9I1R - chains k and l of the 50 polymer chains in the assembly; structure by electron microscopy, 2.51 A resolution.

== Chain k ==
Protein: Phycobiliprotein ApcE
From: Chroococcidiopsis thermalis PCC 7203
Reference sequence: K9TUP3 (K9TUP3_CHRTP); residue numbers follow UniProt; this construct covers 1-780
Chain sequence (780 residues; each row starts with the number of its first residue):
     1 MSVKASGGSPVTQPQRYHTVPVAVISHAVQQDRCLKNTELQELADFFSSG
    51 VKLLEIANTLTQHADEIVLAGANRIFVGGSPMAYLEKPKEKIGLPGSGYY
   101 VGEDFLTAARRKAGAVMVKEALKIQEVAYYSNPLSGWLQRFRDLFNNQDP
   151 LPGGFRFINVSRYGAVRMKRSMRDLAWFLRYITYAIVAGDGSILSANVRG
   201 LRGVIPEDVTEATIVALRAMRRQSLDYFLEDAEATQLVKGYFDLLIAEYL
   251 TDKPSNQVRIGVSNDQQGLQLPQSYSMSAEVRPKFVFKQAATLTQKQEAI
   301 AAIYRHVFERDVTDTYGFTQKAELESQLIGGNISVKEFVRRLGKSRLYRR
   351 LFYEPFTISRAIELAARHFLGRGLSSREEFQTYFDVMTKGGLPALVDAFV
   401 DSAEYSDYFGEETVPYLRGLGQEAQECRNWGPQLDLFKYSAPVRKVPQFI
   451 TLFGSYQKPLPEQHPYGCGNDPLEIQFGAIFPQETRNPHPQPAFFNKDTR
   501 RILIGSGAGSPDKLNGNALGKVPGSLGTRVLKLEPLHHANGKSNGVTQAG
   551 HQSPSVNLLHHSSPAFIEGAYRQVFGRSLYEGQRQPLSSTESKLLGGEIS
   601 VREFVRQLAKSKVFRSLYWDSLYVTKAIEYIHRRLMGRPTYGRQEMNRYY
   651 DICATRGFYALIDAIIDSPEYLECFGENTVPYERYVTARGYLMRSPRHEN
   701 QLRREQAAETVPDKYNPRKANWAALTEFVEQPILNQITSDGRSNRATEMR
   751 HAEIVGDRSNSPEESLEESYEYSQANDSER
Disordered / not traced: 1, 111-148, 538-549, 706-709, 725-780
Small-molecule neighbours:
  - phycocyanobilin (CYC), molecule 1: Pro-14, Gln-267, Leu-269, Leu-271, Tyr-275, Leu-420, Glu-423, Ala-424, Gln-425, Glu-426, Cys-427, Trp-430
  - phycocyanobilin (CYC), molecule 2: Ile-75, Phe-76, Ile-158, Tyr-163, Arg-167, Arg-170, Ser-171, Arg-173, Asp-174, Leu-175, Trp-177, Phe-178, Tyr-181, Asn-197, Val-198, Leu-201, Val-204, Ile-205, Pro-206, Val-209, Thr-213
  - phycocyanobilin (CYC), molecule 3: Gly-93, Leu-94, Pro-95
  - phycocyanobilin (CYC), molecule 4: Glu-323, Ser-326, Gln-327, Ile-329, Gly-330
  - phycocyanobilin (CYC), molecule 5: Thr-357, Ile-358, Ser-359, Arg-377, Phe-380, Gln-381, Phe-384, Ile-450
  - phycocyanobilin (CYC), molecule 6: Tyr-466, Tyr-623, Val-624, Thr-625, Arg-643, Asn-647, Tyr-650
  - phycocyanobilin (CYC), molecule 7: Ile-475, Gln-476, Phe-477, Gly-478, Arg-577
  - phycocyanobilin (CYC), molecule 8: Ile-502, Leu-503, Ile-504, Gly-505, Leu-519, Gly-520, Lys-521, Tyr-691
  - phycocyanobilin (CYC), molecule 9: Ser-553, Ser-589, Ser-592, Lys-593, Leu-595, Gly-596, Glu-598
What the authors report for this chain:
  - binding site for phycocyanobilin: Trp-177

== Chain l ==
Protein: Allophycocyanin beta subunit apoprotein
From: Chroococcidiopsis thermalis PCC 7203
Reference sequence: K9TVG8 (K9TVG8_CHRTP); residue numbers follow UniProt; this construct covers 1-161
Chain sequence (161 residues; numbered 1 to 161; the number before each row is that of its first residue):
     1 MQDAITALINSSDVQGRYLDPSSLDKLQNYFQSGDMRAKTAIAVSANAKN
    51 IVTKTVAKSLLYTDITAPGGNMYTCRRYAACVRDLDYFLRYATYAMLAGD
   101 TSILDERILNGLRETYNSLGVPIGATIRSVQAMKEVVTSLVGADAGREMG
   151 VYFDHIAAGLS
Disordered / not traced: 161
Modified residues: Asn-71 (N-methyl asparagine; MEN)
Glycans and other covalent adducts: phycocyanobilin (CYC) linked to Cys-81
Small-molecule neighbours:
  - phycocyanobilin (CYC), molecule 1: Leu-60, Ile-65, Asn-71, Met-72, Arg-76, Arg-77, Ala-80, Arg-83, Asp-84, Leu-85, Tyr-87, Phe-88, Tyr-91, Arg-107, Ile-108, Leu-112, Thr-115, Tyr-116, Leu-119, Val-121, Pro-122, Ala-125, Thr-126, Ser-129
  - phycocyanobilin (CYC), molecule 2: Leu-61, Tyr-62, Thr-66, Met-72, Tyr-73, Thr-74, Cys-75, Tyr-78
What the authors report for this chain:
  - binding site for phycocyanobilin: Cys-75

== How chain k and chain l interact ==
Pairs across the interface (93):
  Arg-16(k) / Asn-10(l)  hydrogen bond
  Arg-16(k) / Asp-13(l)  salt bridge
  Tyr-17(k) / Thr-6(l)  hydrogen bond (side chain-backbone)
  Tyr-17(k) / Ile-9(l)
  Tyr-17(k) / Asn-10(l)  hydrogen bond
  Thr-19(k) / Asp-3(l)
  Thr-19(k) / Ile-5(l)
  Thr-19(k) / Thr-6(l)  hydrogen bond
  Pro-21(k) / Asp-3(l)
  Pro-21(k) / Tyr-30(l)
  Val-22(k) / Met-1(l)  hydrophobic
  Val-22(k) / Gln-2(l)
  Val-22(k) / Asp-3(l)
  Ile-25(k) / Met-1(l)  hydrophobic
  Ile-25(k) / Tyr-94(l)
  Ile-25(k) / Ala-98(l)
  Ser-26(k) / Met-1(l)
  Ala-28(k) / Tyr-94(l)  hydrogen bond (backbone-side chain)
  Val-29(k) / Tyr-91(l)
  Val-29(k) / Tyr-94(l)  hydrophobic
  Val-29(k) / Ile-103(l)  hydrophobic
  Val-29(k) / Arg-107(l)
  Gln-30(k) / Arg-107(l)
  Asp-32(k) / Tyr-87(l)
  Asp-32(k) / Arg-90(l)  salt bridge
  Arg-33(k) / Arg-90(l)
  Arg-33(k) / Tyr-94(l)  hydrogen bond (backbone-side chain)
  Cys-34(k) / Ser-45(l)
  Cys-34(k) / Arg-90(l)
  Leu-35(k) / Leu-97(l)  hydrophobic
  Leu-40(k) / Ala-41(l)  hydrophobic
  Leu-40(k) / Ile-42(l)  hydrophobic
  Phe-46(k) / Ile-5(l)  hydrophobic
  Phe-46(k) / Phe-31(l)  hydrophobic
  Phe-47(k) / Tyr-30(l)
  Phe-47(k) / Phe-31(l)
  Phe-47(k) / Gly-34(l)
  Phe-47(k) / Arg-37(l)
  Phe-47(k) / Leu-97(l)
  Gly-50(k) / Phe-31(l)
  Leu-54(k) / Leu-24(l)
  Leu-54(k) / Leu-27(l)  hydrophobic
  Leu-54(k) / Gln-28(l)
  Asn-58(k) / Leu-24(l)
  Thr-61(k) / Tyr-18(l)
  Ala-64(k) / Tyr-18(l)
  Pro-88(k) / Gln-15(l)
  Pro-88(k) / Gly-16(l)
  Pro-88(k) / Arg-17(l)
  Glu-90(k) / Arg-17(l)  salt bridge
  Ala-176(k) / Tyr-18(l)  hydrogen bond (backbone-side chain)
  Leu-179(k) / Tyr-18(l)
  Arg-180(k) / Asp-13(l)  salt bridge
  Arg-180(k) / Gly-16(l)
  Arg-180(k) / Arg-17(l)
  Arg-180(k) / Tyr-18(l)
  Tyr-181(k) / Asp-13(l)  hydrogen bond
  Tyr-184(k) / Ile-9(l)
  Tyr-184(k) / Ser-12(l)
  Tyr-184(k) / Asp-13(l)
  Tyr-184(k) / Arg-17(l)  hydrogen bond (side chain-backbone)
  Val-187(k) / Ile-5(l)  hydrophobic
  Val-187(k) / Leu-19(l)  hydrophobic
  Val-187(k) / Leu-27(l)  hydrophobic
  Val-187(k) / Phe-31(l)
  Ala-188(k) / Ile-5(l)  hydrophobic
  Ala-188(k) / Ile-9(l)  hydrophobic
  Glu-280(k) / Arg-107(l)  salt bridge
  Arg-310(k) / Arg-83(l)
  Arg-310(k) / Tyr-87(l)
  Thr-315(k) / Arg-83(l)
  Lys-438(k) / Asn-110(l)
  Tyr-439(k) / Arg-107(l)
  Tyr-439(k) / Ile-108(l)  hydrogen bond (side chain-backbone)
  Tyr-439(k) / Asn-110(l)
  Tyr-439(k) / Gly-111(l)
  Tyr-439(k) / Leu-112(l)  hydrogen bond (side chain-backbone)
  Tyr-439(k) / Thr-115(l)
  Ser-440(k) / Gly-111(l)
  Ser-440(k) / Glu-114(l)
  Ser-440(k) / Thr-115(l)
  Val-443(k) / Thr-115(l)
  Val-443(k) / Ser-118(l)
  Gln-483(k) / Asn-117(l)
  Thr-485(k) / Arg-113(l)
  Thr-485(k) / Glu-114(l)
  Thr-485(k) / Asn-117(l)  hydrogen bond
  Thr-485(k) / Ser-118(l)  hydrogen bond (backbone-side chain)
  Arg-486(k) / Asn-117(l)
  Arg-486(k) / Ser-118(l)
  Asn-487(k) / Ser-118(l)  hydrogen bond (backbone-side chain)
  Pro-488(k) / Glu-114(l)
  Pro-488(k) / Ser-118(l)
Other interface residues (no listed pair), chain k (52 interface residues in all): Gln-13, Gln-15, Leu-43, Ala-44, Val-51, Lys-89, Thr-183, Ile-193, Tyr-316
Other interface residues (no listed pair), chain l (47 interface residues in all): Gln-32, Ala-38, Arg-76, Glu-106, Leu-119

== Overview ==
Chain k and chain l form an interface of 52 and 47 residues respectively, with 14 hydrogen bonds and 5 salt
bridges. Polar contacts include Arg-16(k)/Asp-13(l), Asp-32(k)/Arg-90(l) and Glu-90(k)/Arg-17(l). Chain k
binds 9 copies of phycocyanobilin. Ligands of chain l: phycocyanobilin. The paper reports a binding site for
phycocyanobilin at Trp-177(k) and Cys-75(l).
Chain k is Phycobiliprotein ApcE and chain l is Allophycocyanin beta subunit apoprotein, both from
Chroococcidiopsis thermalis PCC 7203; the structure, Structure of the bicylindrical allophycocyanin core
expressed during far-red light photoacclimation (FaRLiP), was determined by electron microscopy.
